8Y0L - chains A and C of the 4 polymer chains in the assembly; structure by X-ray diffraction, 2.15 A resolution.

[Chain A (and C)]
Name: beta-glucosidase
From: Thermoascus aurantiacus
Notes: EC 3.2.1.21; chain C of this document is another copy of the same molecule, construct and numbering; everything in this record applies to it too
UniProtKB: Q0ZUL0 (Q0ZUL0_THEAU); residue numbers follow UniProt; this construct covers 1-861
Chain sequence (861 residues; each row starts with the number of its first residue):
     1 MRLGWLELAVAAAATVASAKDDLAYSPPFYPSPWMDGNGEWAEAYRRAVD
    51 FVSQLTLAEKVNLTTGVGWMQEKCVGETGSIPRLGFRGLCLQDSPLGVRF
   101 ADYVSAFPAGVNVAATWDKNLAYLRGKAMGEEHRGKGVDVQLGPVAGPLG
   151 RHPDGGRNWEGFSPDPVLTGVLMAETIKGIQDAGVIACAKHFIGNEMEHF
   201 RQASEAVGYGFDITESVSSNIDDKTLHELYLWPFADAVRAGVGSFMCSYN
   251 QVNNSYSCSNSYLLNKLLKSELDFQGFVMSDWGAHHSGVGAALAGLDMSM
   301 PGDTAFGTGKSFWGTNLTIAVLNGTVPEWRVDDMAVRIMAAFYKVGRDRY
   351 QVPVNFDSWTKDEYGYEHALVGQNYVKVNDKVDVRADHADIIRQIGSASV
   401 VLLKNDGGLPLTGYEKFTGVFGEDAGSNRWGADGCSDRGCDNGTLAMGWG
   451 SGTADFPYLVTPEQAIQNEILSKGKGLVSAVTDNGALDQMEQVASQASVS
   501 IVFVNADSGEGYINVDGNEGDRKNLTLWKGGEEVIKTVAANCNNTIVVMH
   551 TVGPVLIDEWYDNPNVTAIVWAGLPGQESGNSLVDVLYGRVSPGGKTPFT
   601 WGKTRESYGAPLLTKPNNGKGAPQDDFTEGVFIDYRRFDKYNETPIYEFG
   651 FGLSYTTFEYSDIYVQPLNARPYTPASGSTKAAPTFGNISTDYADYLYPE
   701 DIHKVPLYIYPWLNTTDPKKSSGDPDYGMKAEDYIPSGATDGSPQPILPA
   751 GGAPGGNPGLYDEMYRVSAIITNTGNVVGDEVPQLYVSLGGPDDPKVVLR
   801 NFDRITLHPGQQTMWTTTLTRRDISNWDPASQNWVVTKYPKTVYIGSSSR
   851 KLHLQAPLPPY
Unresolved in the structure: 1-22, 303-311, 687-735
Disulfides: Cys74-Cys90, Cys247-Cys258, Cys435-Cys440
Metal / ion sites: Mg2+ site 1: Asp36, Asp273; Mg2+ site 2 near Glu131 (its only coordinating residue here)
Small-molecule neighbours: 1-deoxynojirimycin (NOJ): Val75, Asp93, Arg99, Leu142, Arg157, Lys190, His191, Arg201, Met246, Tyr249, Asp281, Trp282, Ser451, Glu510

[Chain A / chain C interface]
Pairs across the interface - 65 pairs, chain A then chain C:
  Tyr103(A) with Lys416(C); Phe417(C); Leu477(C), hydrophobic
  Lys361(A) with Gln496(C)
  Lys381(A) with Lys416(C), hydrogen bond (backbone-side chain)
  Arg385(A) with Lys475(C), hydrogen bond (side chain-backbone); Gly476(C); Leu477(C)
  Lys416(A) with Tyr103(C); Lys381(C), hydrogen bond (side chain-backbone)
  Phe417(A) with Tyr103(C)
  Glu423(A) with Arg429(C), salt bridge
  Ser427(A) with Glu463(C), hydrogen bond
  Asn428(A) with Ala480(C)
  Arg429(A) with Glu423(C), salt bridge; Arg429(C); Val481(C); Thr482(C), hydrogen bond (backbone-backbone); Asp483(C), salt bridge
  Trp430(A) with Val481(C); Asp483(C), hydrogen bond; Ala486(C); Gln489(C)
  Gly431(A) with Ser479(C); Ala480(C), hydrogen bond (backbone-backbone); Val481(C)
  Ala432(A) with Ser479(C)
  Gly434(A) with Gln489(C), hydrogen bond (backbone-side chain)
  Pro457(A) with Leu477(C); Val478(C), hydrogen bond (backbone-backbone)
  Tyr458(A) with Leu471(C), hydrophobic; Val478(C)
  Leu459(A) with Gln467(C), hydrogen bond (backbone-side chain)
  Val460(A) with Leu471(C), hydrophobic
  Glu463(A) with Ser427(C), hydrogen bond; Gln464(C)
  Gln464(A) with Glu463(C); Gln464(C); Gln467(C), hydrogen bond
  Gln467(A) with Leu459(C), hydrogen bond (side chain-backbone); Gln464(C), hydrogen bond
  Asn468(A) with Asn468(C), hydrogen bond
  Leu471(A) with Tyr458(C), hydrophobic; Val460(C), hydrophobic
  Lys475(A) with Arg385(C), hydrogen bond (backbone-side chain)
  Gly476(A) with Arg385(C)
  Leu477(A) with Tyr103(C), hydrophobic; Arg385(C); Pro457(C)
  Val478(A) with Pro457(C), hydrogen bond (backbone-backbone); Tyr458(C)
  Ser479(A) with Gly431(C); Ala432(C)
  Ala480(A) with Asn428(C); Gly431(C), hydrogen bond (backbone-backbone)
  Val481(A) with Arg429(C); Trp430(C)
  Thr482(A) with Arg429(C), hydrogen bond (backbone-backbone)
  Asp483(A) with Arg429(C), salt bridge; Trp430(C), hydrogen bond
  Ala486(A) with Trp430(C)
  Gln489(A) with Trp430(C); Gly434(C), hydrogen bond (side chain-backbone)
  Gln492(A) with Asp433(C)
  Gln496(A) with Lys361(C)
Other interface residues (no listed pair), chain A (38 interface residues in all): Asp383, Asp433
Other interface residues (no listed pair), chain C (38 interface residues in all): Asp102, Gln492

[In short]
The chain A/chain C interface involves 38 residues from each chain; the contacts include 21 hydrogen bonds and
4 salt bridges. Among the polar pairs are Glu423(A)-Arg429(C), Arg429(A)-Asp483(C) and Lys381(A)-Lys416(C).
Ligands of chain A: 1-deoxynojirimycin. The Mg2+ site 1 is built by Asp36(A) and Asp273(A).
Chain A and chain C are both beta-glucosidase (Thermoascus aurantiacus); the structure, beta-glucosidase from
Thermoascus aurantiacus, was determined by X-ray diffraction (same publication as 8Y0M).
